8APH - chains c and d of the 42 polymer chains in the assembly; structure by electron microscopy, 3.80 A resolution.

== Chain c ==
Protein: subunit-8
Organism: Trypanosoma brucei brucei
UniProtKB: Q585K5 (Q585K5_TRYB2); residue numbers follow UniProt; this construct covers 1-114
Chain sequence (114 residues; each row starts with the number of its first residue):
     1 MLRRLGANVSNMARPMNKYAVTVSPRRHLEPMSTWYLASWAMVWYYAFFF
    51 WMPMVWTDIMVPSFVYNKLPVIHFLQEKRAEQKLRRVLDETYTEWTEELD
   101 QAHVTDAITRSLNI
Unresolved in the structure: 1-28

== Chain d ==
Protein: subunit-d
Organism: Trypanosoma brucei brucei
UniProtKB: Q57ZW9 (Q57ZW9_TRYB2); residues 1-370 here = UniProt positions 1-370
Chain sequence (370 residues; numbered 1 to 370; the number before each row is that of its first residue):
     1 MRRVSSPNITIQSVRWISGVSPLLYFPPTTTSTTNREDQINKNTNIAIQM
    51 IKRYKGEVPPHYTRKSSATIEQVEKEIDALLGGAEKLRKTSTDDQPMDKL
   101 TLMERCLRHALWSYHKEEGRYDFDQIGRWVVYTPEDEVKLAQLKREVEAK
   151 EKLAALRKRREEEGLPGGPVPRINWPQEYSSFIDREPVVAKRIRYDTLAS
   201 TTLERDEKQIESTLQQYRRASQDKRLDDLVDLLERFKPVLAREAIMQRLT
   251 IKHLEGQLGVWRYMDWCPEVRDRAELEVDITGWQWWSPLEERRLLPVRLR
   301 SVNEVREIMSKTQAKKSAEAAERNPIVTQTSTGDNARDRLLKEVLALQAR
   351 INQRDEVEPSQTEQKKKAHH
Unresolved in the structure: 1-16, 326-331, 355-370

== How chain c and chain d interact ==
Pairs across the interface (72; chain c residue first):
  Trp-56(c) / Trp-283(d)  hydrophobic
  Val-61(c) / Val-278(d)  hydrophobic
  Val-61(c) / Trp-283(d)  hydrophobic
  Phe-64(c) / Trp-283(d)
  Phe-64(c) / Trp-285(d)  hydrophobic
  Val-65(c) / Ala-274(d)  hydrophobic
  Val-65(c) / Val-278(d)  hydrophobic
  Tyr-66(c) / Val-260(d)
  Asn-67(c) / Trp-285(d)
  Lys-68(c) / Ala-274(d)
  Lys-68(c) / Glu-277(d)  salt bridge
  Lys-68(c) / Val-278(d)
  Lys-68(c) / Gly-282(d)  hydrogen bond (side chain-backbone)
  Lys-68(c) / Trp-283(d)
  Lys-68(c) / Gln-284(d)  hydrogen bond (side chain-backbone)
  Leu-69(c) / Val-260(d)  hydrophobic
  Leu-69(c) / Met-264(d)  hydrophobic
  Leu-69(c) / Val-270(d)
  Val-71(c) / Trp-285(d)
  Ile-72(c) / Val-270(d)  hydrophobic
  Ile-72(c) / Arg-273(d)
  Ile-72(c) / Ala-274(d)
  His-73(c) / Met-246(d)
  His-73(c) / Tyr-263(d)  hydrogen bond
  His-73(c) / Val-270(d)
  Leu-75(c) / Glu-290(d)
  Leu-75(c) / Glu-291(d)
  Leu-75(c) / Leu-294(d)
  Gln-76(c) / Glu-269(d)
  Gln-76(c) / Val-270(d)
  Lys-78(c) / Leu-294(d)
  Lys-78(c) / Leu-295(d)
  Lys-78(c) / Val-297(d)  hydrogen bond (side chain-backbone)
  Gln-82(c) / Val-297(d)
  Leu-84(c) / Lys-99(d)
  Leu-84(c) / Leu-102(d)
  Arg-85(c) / Arg-298(d)
  Arg-85(c) / Arg-300(d)
  Val-87(c) / Leu-232(d)  hydrophobic
  Val-87(c) / Arg-235(d)
  Leu-88(c) / Met-97(d)  hydrophobic
  Leu-88(c) / Leu-102(d)  hydrophobic
  Leu-88(c) / Cys-106(d)  hydrophobic
  Leu-88(c) / Val-305(d)  hydrophobic
  Asp-89(c) / Arg-300(d)  salt bridge
  Asp-89(c) / Ile-308(d)
  Thr-91(c) / His-109(d)
  Thr-91(c) / Met-309(d)
  Tyr-92(c) / His-109(d)
  Tyr-92(c) / Thr-312(d)
  Tyr-92(c) / Lys-316(d)
  Thr-93(c) / His-109(d)
  Thr-93(c) / Lys-116(d)  hydrogen bond
  Thr-93(c) / Val-130(d)
  Thr-93(c) / Asp-136(d)
  Thr-93(c) / Gln-313(d)
  Glu-94(c) / Glu-117(d)
  Glu-94(c) / Lys-316(d)  salt bridge
  Trp-95(c) / Lys-116(d)
  Trp-95(c) / Asp-136(d)  hydrogen bond
  Trp-95(c) / Lys-139(d)
  Glu-98(c) / Lys-55(d)
  Val-104(c) / Ala-47(d)  hydrophobic
  Val-104(c) / Met-50(d)  hydrophobic
  Thr-105(c) / Arg-205(d)  hydrogen bond
  Ala-107(c) / Met-50(d)  hydrophobic
  Ile-108(c) / Asn-43(d)
  Ile-108(c) / Ile-46(d)  hydrophobic
  Ile-108(c) / Arg-205(d)
  Leu-112(c) / Gln-39(d)
  Ile-114(c) / Arg-194(d)
  Ile-114(c) / Thr-197(d)
Other interface residues (no listed pair), chain c (41 interface residues in all): Met-60, Phe-74, Glu-77, Glu-81, Lys-83, Thr-96, Leu-99, Gln-101, His-103
Other interface residues (no listed pair), chain d (61 interface residues in all): Ile-51, Tyr-54, Ile-126, Leu-143, Leu-198, Thr-201, Leu-203, Arg-225, Phe-236, Val-239, Glu-275, Ser-287, Leu-299

== Summary ==
41 residues of chain c and 61 residues of chain d are in contact; the contacts include 7 hydrogen bonds and 3
salt bridges. Polar pairs include Lys-68(c)/Glu-277(d), Asp-89(c)/Arg-300(d) and Glu-94(c)/Lys-316(d).
Chain c is subunit-8 and chain d is subunit-d, both from Trypanosoma brucei brucei; the structure, rotational
state 2c of the Trypanosoma brucei mitochondrial ATP synthase dimer, was determined by electron microscopy,
deposited together with 8AP6, 8AP7, 8AP8, 8AP9, 8APA, 8APB and 7 further entries.
